Entry 2Y2E (X-ray diffraction, 2.00 A resolution); this record covers chain A.

# Chain A
Molecule: 1,6-anhydro-N-acetylmuramyl-L-alanine amidase ampd
From: Citrobacter freundii
Notes: EC 3.5.1.28
UniProt: P82974 (AMPD_CITFR); residue numbers follow UniProt; this construct covers 1-187
Amino-acid sequence (187 residues; each row starts with the number of its first residue):
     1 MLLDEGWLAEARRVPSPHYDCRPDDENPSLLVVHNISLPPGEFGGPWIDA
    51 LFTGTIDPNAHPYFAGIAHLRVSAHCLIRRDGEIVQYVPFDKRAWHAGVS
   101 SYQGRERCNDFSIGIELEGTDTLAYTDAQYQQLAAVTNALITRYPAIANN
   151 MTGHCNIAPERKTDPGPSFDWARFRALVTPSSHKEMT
Disordered / not traced: 181-187
Swiss-Prot annotation at these positions:
  - active site: Glu116 (Proton acceptor)
  - binding site (Zn(2+)): His34, His154, Asp164
  - site: Lys162 (Transition state stabilizer)
  - mutagenesis: His34 (H34A: Loss of activity), Tyr63 (Y63F: 6-fold decrease in activity), Glu116 (E116A: Loss of activity), His154 (H154A: Loss of activity; H154N: Retains both its capacity to bind the zinc ion and good amidase activity), Lys162 (K162H/Q: Almost loss of activity), Asp164 (D164A: Loss of activity)
Ion coordination: Zn2+: His34, His154, Asp164
Reported in the primary citation:
  - specificity-determining residues: Arg71 (citing earlier work)

# In short
His34, His154 and Asp164 coordinate Zn2+. Curated annotation (UniProt) lists active-site residue Glu116, 3
Zn2+-binding residues and 6 mutagenesis sites. The paper reports the specificity determinant Arg71.
Chain A is 1,6-anhydro-N-acetylmuramyl-L-alanine amidase ampd (Citrobacter freundii); the structure, crystal
structure of AmpD grown at pH 5.5, was determined by X-ray diffraction (same publication as 2Y28, 2Y2B, 2Y2C
and 2Y2D).
